Entry 4O2A (X-ray diffraction, 2.50 A resolution); this record covers chains D and E of the 6 polymer chains in the assembly.

[Chain D]
Molecule: Tubulin beta-2B chain
Organism: Bos taurus
UniProtKB: Q6B856 (TBB2B_BOVIN); the author numbering skips numbers that UniProt does not, so the offset changes along the chain: 1-42 = UniProt 1-42; 45-360 = UniProt 43-358; 369-455 = UniProt 359-445
Sequence (445 residues; row label = number of the first residue in the row; note: 10 numbers in that range are skipped by the numbering (no residue carries them; nothing is unmodelled there)):
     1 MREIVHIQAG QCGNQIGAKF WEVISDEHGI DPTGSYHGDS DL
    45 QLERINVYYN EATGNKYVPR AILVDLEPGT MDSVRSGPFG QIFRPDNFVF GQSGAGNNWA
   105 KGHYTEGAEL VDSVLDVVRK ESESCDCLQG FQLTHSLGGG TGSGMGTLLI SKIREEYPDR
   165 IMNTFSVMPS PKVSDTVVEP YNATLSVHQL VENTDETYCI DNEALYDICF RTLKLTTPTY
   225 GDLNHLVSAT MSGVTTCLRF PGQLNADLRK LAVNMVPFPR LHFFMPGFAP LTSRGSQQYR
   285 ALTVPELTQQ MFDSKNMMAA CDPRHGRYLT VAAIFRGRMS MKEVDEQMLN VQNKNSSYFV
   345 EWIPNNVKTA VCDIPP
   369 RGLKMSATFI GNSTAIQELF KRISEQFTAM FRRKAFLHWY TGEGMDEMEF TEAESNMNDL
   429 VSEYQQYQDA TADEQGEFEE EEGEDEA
Disordered / not traced: 276-285, 442-455
Swiss-Prot annotation at these positions:
  - motif: Met1 to Ile4 (MREI motif)
  - binding site (GTP): Gln11, Glu71, Ser140, Gly144, Thr145, Gly146, Asn206, Asn228
  - binding site (Mg(2+)): Glu71
  - modified residue: Ser40 (Phosphoserine), Thr57 (Phosphothreonine), Lys60 (N6-acetyllysine), Ser174 (Phosphoserine), Thr287 (Phosphothreonine), Thr292 (Phosphothreonine), Arg320 (Omega-N-methylarginine), Glu448 (5-glutamyl polyglutamate)
  - cross-link (Glycyl lysine isopeptide (Lys-Gly)): Lys60 (interchain with G-Cter in ubiquitin), Lys326 (interchain with G-Cter in ubiquitin)
Ion coordination: Mg2+: Gln11 (together with GDP)
Residues lining bound ligands:
  - 2RR (3-[(4-{1-[2-(4-aminophenyl)-2-oxoethyl]-1H-benzimidazol-2-yl}-1,2,5-oxadiazol-3-yl)amino]propanenitrile): Tyr202, Val238, Cys241, Leu248, Ala250, Lys254, Leu255, Asn258, Met259, Val315, Ala316, Ile318, Asn349, Asn350, Val351, Lys352, Ile378
  - GDP (guanosine-5'-diphosphate): Gly10, Gln11, Cys12, Gln15, Ile16, Asp69, Ala99, Asn101, Ser140, Gly142, Gly143, Gly144, Thr145, Gly146, Ser147, Val171, Pro173, Val177, Ser178, Glu183, Asn206, Leu209, Tyr224, Leu227, Asn228, Val231

[Chain E]
Molecule: Stathmin-4
Organism: Rattus norvegicus
UniProtKB: P63043 (STMN4_RAT); residues 5-145 here correspond to UniProt positions 49-189 (UniProt number = residue number + 44)
Sequence (143 residues; each row starts with the number of its first residue):
     3 MADMEVIELN KCTSGQSFEV ILKPPSFDGV PEFNASLPRR RDPSLEEIQK KLEAAEERRK
    63 YQEAELLKHL AEKREHEREV IQKAIEENNN FIKMAKEKLA QKMESNKENR EAHLAAMLER
   123 LQEKDKHAEE VRKNKELKEE ASR
Disordered / not traced: 3-5, 29-42, 144-145
Construct notes: cloning artifact (3-4)
Swiss-Prot annotation at these positions:
  - modified residue: Ser46 (Phosphoserine)
Ion coordination: Ca2+ near Asp44 (its only coordinating residue here)

[How chain D and chain E interact]
Pairs across the interface - 25 pairs, chain D then chain E:
  Tyr108(D) - His129(E)  hydrogen bond
  Tyr108(D) - Val133(E)  hydrophobic
  Tyr108(D) - Arg134(E)  hydrogen bond (backbone-side chain)
  Thr109(D) - Lys137(E)
  Ala112(D) - Arg134(E)
  Ser155(D) - Lys126(E)
  Lys156(D) - Asp127(E)  salt bridge
  Arg158(D) - Leu123(E)
  Glu159(D) - Leu123(E)
  Glu159(D) - Asp127(E)
  Pro162(D) - Met119(E)
  Pro162(D) - Leu120(E)  hydrophobic
  Gln193(D) - Lys126(E)  hydrogen bond
  Asn197(D) - Leu123(E)
  Thr409(D) - Lys140(E)  hydrogen bond (backbone-side chain)
  Gly410(D) - Lys137(E)
  Gly410(D) - Lys140(E)
  Gly410(D) - Glu141(E)
  Glu411(D) - Val133(E)
  Glu411(D) - Lys137(E)  salt bridge
  Gly412(D) - Val133(E)
  Gly412(D) - Asn136(E)  hydrogen bond (backbone-side chain)
  Gly412(D) - Lys137(E)
  Met413(D) - Val133(E)
  Glu417(D) - His129(E)  salt bridge
Interface residues without a listed pair, chain D (17 interface residues in all): Asp163
Interface residues without a listed pair, chain E (15 interface residues in all): Arg112, Leu116, Ala130

[Summary]
Chain D and chain E form an interface of 17 and 15 residues respectively; the contacts include 5 hydrogen
bonds and 3 salt bridges. Polar pairs include Lys156(D)-Asp127(E), Glu411(D)-Lys137(E) and
Glu417(D)-His129(E). Chain D binds GDP and compound 2RR.
Here chain D is Tubulin beta-2B chain (Bos taurus) and chain E is Stathmin-4 (Rattus norvegicus). Entry 4O2A
(Tubulin-BAL27862 complex) was determined by X-ray diffraction, deposited together with 4O2B.
